6GHP - chains A and P; structure by X-ray diffraction, 1.95 A resolution.

[Chain A]
Name: 14-3-3 protein sigma
From: Homo sapiens
Reference sequence: P31947 (1433S_HUMAN); residue numbers follow UniProt; this construct covers 1-231
Amino-acid sequence (236 residues; each row starts with the number of its first residue; numbers below 1 keep their minus sign (Gly-4 is residue -4)):
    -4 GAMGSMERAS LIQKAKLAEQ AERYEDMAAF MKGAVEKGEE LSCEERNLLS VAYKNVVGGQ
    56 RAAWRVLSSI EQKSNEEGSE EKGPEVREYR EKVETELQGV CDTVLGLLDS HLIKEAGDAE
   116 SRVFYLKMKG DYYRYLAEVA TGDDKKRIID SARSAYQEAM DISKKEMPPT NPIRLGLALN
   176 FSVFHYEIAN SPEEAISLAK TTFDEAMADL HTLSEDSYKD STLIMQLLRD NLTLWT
Not modelled in the structure: 71-77, 110-111, 137-139
Modified positions: Cys38 (S-hydroxycysteine; CSO)
Differences from the reference sequence: expression tag (-4 to 0)
Swiss-Prot annotation at these positions:
  - site (Interaction with phosphoserine on interacting protein): Arg56, Arg129
  - modified residue (Phosphoserine): Ser5, Ser74

[Chain P]
Name: Potassium channel subfamily K member 9
Reference sequence: Q9NPC2 (KCNK9_HUMAN); residue numbers follow UniProt; this construct covers 368-374
Amino-acid sequence (7 residues; each row starts with the number of its first residue):
   368 XKRRKSV
Not modelled in the structure: 368-369
Modified positions: ACE (acetyl group) at position 368; Ser373 (phosphoserine; SEP)
Differences from the reference sequence: conflict ACE_368 (Met in Q9NPC2)

[Chain A / chain P interface]
Pairs across the interface - 25 pairs, chain A then chain P:
  Lys49(A) with Ser373(P); Val374(P)
  Arg56(A) with Arg370(P); Arg371(P); Ser373(P)
  Arg60(A) with Arg370(P)
  Lys122(A) with Val374(P), hydrogen bond (side chain-backbone)
  Arg129(A) with Arg371(P); Ser373(P)
  Tyr130(A) with Ser373(P)
  Glu133(A) with Arg371(P), salt bridge
  Gly171(A) with Val374(P)
  Leu174(A) with Lys372(P); Ser373(P); Val374(P), hydrophobic
  Asn175(A) with Ser373(P); Val374(P), hydrogen bond (side chain-backbone)
  Val178(A) with Arg371(P); Lys372(P)
  Glu182(A) with Arg371(P), salt bridge
  Leu222(A) with Lys372(P)
  Asp225(A) with Lys372(P), salt bridge
  Asn226(A) with Arg371(P); Lys372(P), hydrogen bond (side chain-backbone)
  Leu229(A) with Arg371(P)
Interface residues without a listed pair, chain A (19 interface residues in all): Asp126, Ile219, Trp230

[Overview]
19 residues of chain A face 5 of chain P across their interface; the contacts include 3 hydrogen bonds and 3
salt bridges. Polar pairs include Glu133(A)-Arg371(P), Glu182(A)-Arg371(P) and Asp225(A)-Lys372(P).
Chain A is 14-3-3 protein sigma (Homo sapiens) and chain P is Potassium channel subfamily K member 9; the
structure, 14-3-3sigma in complex with a TASK3 peptide stabilized by semi-synthetic natural product FC-NAc,
was determined by X-ray diffraction.
